7PFF - chains O and I of the 10 polymer chains in the assembly; structure by electron microscopy, 4.30 A resolution (low resolution: residue-level contacts below are approximate; hydrogen-bond / salt-bridge calls are withheld).

Chain O:
Molecule: Histone H3.2
Organism: Homo sapiens
UniProt: Q71DI3 (H32_HUMAN); residues 0-135 here correspond to UniProt positions 1-136 (UniProt number = residue number + 1)
Amino-acid sequence (136 residues; each row starts with the number of its first residue; numbering starts at 0):
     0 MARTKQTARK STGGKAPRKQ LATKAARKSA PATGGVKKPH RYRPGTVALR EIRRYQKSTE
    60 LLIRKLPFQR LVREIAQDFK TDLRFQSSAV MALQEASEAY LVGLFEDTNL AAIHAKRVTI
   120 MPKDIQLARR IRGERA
Not modelled in the structure: 0-36, 134-135
Differences from the reference sequence: engineered mutation Ala110 (Cys111 in Q71DI3)
Swiss-Prot annotation at these positions:
  - modified residue: Arg2 (Asymmetric dimethylarginine), Thr3 (Phosphothreonine), Lys4 (Allysine), Gln5 (5-glutamyl dopamine), Thr6 (Phosphothreonine), Arg8 (Citrulline), Lys9 (N6,N6,N6-trimethyllysine), Ser10 (ADP-ribosylserine), Thr11 (Phosphothreonine), Lys14 (N6-(2-hydroxyisobutyryl)lysine), Arg17 (Asymmetric dimethylarginine), Lys18 (N6-(2-hydroxyisobutyryl)lysine), Lys23 (N6-(2-hydroxyisobutyryl)lysine), Arg26 (Citrulline), Lys27 (N6,N6,N6-trimethyllysine), Ser28 (ADP-ribosylserine), Lys36 (N6,N6,N6-trimethyllysine), Lys37 (N6-methyllysine), Tyr41 (Phosphotyrosine), Lys56 (N6,N6,N6-trimethyllysine) and 8 more in UniProt
  - lipidation: Lys18 (N6-decanoyllysine)

Chain I:
Molecule: 167-nt DNA strand
Organism: synthetic construct
Sequence (167 nucleotides; numbered 410 to 576; the number before each row is that of its first residue):
   410 GGCCGCCATA CTGGAGAATC CCGGTGCCGA GGCCGCTCAA TTGGTCGTAG ACAGCTCTAG
   470 CACCGCTTAA ACGCACGTAC GCGCTGTCCC CCGCGTTTTA ACCGCCAAGG GGATTACTCC
   530 CTAGTCTCCA GGCACGTGTC AGATATATAC ATCCTGTCAT GTAAGTA

Chain O / chain I interface:
Contacting residue pairs (28; chain O residue first):
  His39(O) - DC563(I)
  Arg40(O) - DC563(I)
  Tyr41(O) - DC563(I)
  Arg42(O) - DA488(I)
  Arg42(O) - DC563(I)
  Pro43(O) - DT487(I)
  Pro43(O) - DA488(I)
  Thr45(O) - DC562(I)
  Thr45(O) - DC563(I)
  Arg52(O) - DC562(I)
  Arg63(O) - DA479(I)
  Arg63(O) - DA480(I)
  Gln68(O) - DC470(I)
  Arg72(O) - DC470(I)
  Arg83(O) - DG469(I)
  Arg83(O) - DC470(I)
  Phe84(O) - DG469(I)
  Phe84(O) - DC470(I)
  Gln85(O) - DG469(I)
  Ser86(O) - DG469(I)
  Arg116(O) - DG490(I)
  Arg116(O) - DC491(I)
  Val117(O) - DC489(I)
  Val117(O) - DG490(I)
  Thr118(O) - DC489(I)
  Thr118(O) - DG490(I)
  Met120(O) - DG490(I)
  Met120(O) - DC491(I)
Other interface residues (no listed pair), chain O (19 interface residues in all): Leu82
Other interface residues (no listed pair), chain I (14 interface residues in all): DC485, DG486, DT564

Summary:
19 residues of chain O and 14 residues of chain I are in contact.
Chain O is Histone H3.2 (Homo sapiens) and chain I is a 167-nt DNA strand (synthetic construct); the
structure, Nucleosome 3 of the 4x197 nucleosome array containing H1, was determined by electron microscopy
(same publication as 7PET, 7PEU, 7PEV, 7PEW, 7PEX, 7PEY and 16 further entries).
